PDB entry 1OY8 | X-ray diffraction, 3.63 A resolution | chain A

== Chain A ==
Molecule: Acriflavine resistance protein B
From: Escherichia coli
Reference sequence: P31224 (ACRB_ECOLI); residues 1-1049 here = UniProt positions 1-1049
Amino-acid sequence (1049 residues; numbered 1 to 1049; the number before each row is that of its first residue):
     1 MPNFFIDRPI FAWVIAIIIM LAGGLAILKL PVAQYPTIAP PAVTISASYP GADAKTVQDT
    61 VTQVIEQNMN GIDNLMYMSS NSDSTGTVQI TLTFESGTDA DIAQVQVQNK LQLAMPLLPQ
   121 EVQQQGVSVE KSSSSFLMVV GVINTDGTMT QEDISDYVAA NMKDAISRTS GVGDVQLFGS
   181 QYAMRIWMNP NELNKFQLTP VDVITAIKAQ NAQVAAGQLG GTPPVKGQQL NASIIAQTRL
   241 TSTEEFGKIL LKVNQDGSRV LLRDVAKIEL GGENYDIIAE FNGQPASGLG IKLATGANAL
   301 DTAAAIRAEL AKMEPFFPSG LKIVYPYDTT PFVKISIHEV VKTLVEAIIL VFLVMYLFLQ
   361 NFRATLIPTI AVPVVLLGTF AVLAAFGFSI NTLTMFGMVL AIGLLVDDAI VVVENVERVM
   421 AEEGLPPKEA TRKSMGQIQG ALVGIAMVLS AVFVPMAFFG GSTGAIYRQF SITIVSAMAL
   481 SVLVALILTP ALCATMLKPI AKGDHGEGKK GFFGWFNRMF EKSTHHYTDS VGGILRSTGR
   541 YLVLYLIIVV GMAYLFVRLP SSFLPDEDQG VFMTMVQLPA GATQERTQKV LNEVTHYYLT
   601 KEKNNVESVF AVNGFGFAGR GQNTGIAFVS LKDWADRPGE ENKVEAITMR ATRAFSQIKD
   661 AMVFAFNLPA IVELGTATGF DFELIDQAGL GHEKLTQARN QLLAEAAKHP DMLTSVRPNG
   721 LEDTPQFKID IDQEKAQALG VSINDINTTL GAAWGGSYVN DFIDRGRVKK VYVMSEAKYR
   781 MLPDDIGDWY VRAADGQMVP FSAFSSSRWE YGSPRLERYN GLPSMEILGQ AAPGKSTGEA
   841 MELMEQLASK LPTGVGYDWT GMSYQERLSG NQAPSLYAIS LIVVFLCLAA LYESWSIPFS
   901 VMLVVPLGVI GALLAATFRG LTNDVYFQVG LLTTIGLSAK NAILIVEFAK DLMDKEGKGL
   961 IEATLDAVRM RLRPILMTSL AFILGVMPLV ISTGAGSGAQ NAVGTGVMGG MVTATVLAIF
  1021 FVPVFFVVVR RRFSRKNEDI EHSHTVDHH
Not modelled in the structure: 1-6, 499-512, 711, 860-868, 1037-1049
Swiss-Prot annotation at these positions:
  - mutagenesis: H526 (H526Y: Partially restores chloramphenicol resistance to an AcrZ G30R mutant)
From the paper describing this entry:
  - binding site for rhodamine 6g: A385, F386
  - conformationally variable residues (loop rearrangement): L300 to L310

== Overview ==
UniProt lists one mutagenesis site. The paper reports a binding site for rhodamine 6g at A385 and F386;
conformational variability at L300.
Chain A is Acriflavine resistance protein B (Escherichia coli); the structure, Structural Basis of Multiple
Drug Binding Capacity of the AcrB Multidrug Efflux Pump, was determined by X-ray diffraction, deposited
together with 1OY6, 1OY9, 1OYD and 1OYE.
